PDB entry 9G28 | electron microscopy, 3.18 A resolution | chains 3 and H of the 14 polymer chains in the assembly

Chain 3:
Molecule: Rdn18-1
Organism: Saccharomyces cerevisiae
Sequence (1800 nucleotides; numbered 1 to 1800; the number before each row is that of its first residue):
     1 UAUCUGGUUG AUCCUGCCAG UAGUCAUAUG CUUGUCUCAA AGAUUAAGCC AUGCAUGUCU
    61 AAGUAUAAGC AAUUUAUACA GUGAAACUGC GAAUGGCUCA UUAAAUCAGU UAUCGUUUAU
   121 UUGAUAGUUC CUUUACUACA UGGUAUAACU GUGGUAAUUC UAGAGCUAAU ACAUGCUUAA
   181 AAUCUCGACC CUUUGGAAGA GAUGUAUUUA UUAGAUAAAA AAUCAAUGUC UUCGGACUCU
   241 UUGAUGAUUC AUAAUAACUU UUCGAAUCGC AUGGCCUUGU GCUGGCGAUG GUUCAUUCAA
   301 AUUUCUGCCC UAUCAACUUU CGAUGGUAGG AUAGUGGCCU ACCAUGGUUU CAACGGGUAA
   361 CGGGGAAUAA GGGUUCGAUU CCGGAGAGGG AGCCUGAGAA ACGGCUACCA CAUCCAAGGA
   421 AGGCAGCAGG CGCGCAAAUU ACCCAAUCCU AAUUCAGGGA GGUAGUGACA AUAAAUAACG
   481 AUACAGGGCC CAUUCGGGUC UUGUAAUUGG AAUGAGUACA AUGUAAAUAC CUUAACGAGG
   541 AACAAUUGGA GGGCAAGUCU GGUGCCAGCA GCCGCGGUAA UUCCAGCUCC AAUAGCGUAU
   601 AUUAAAGUUG UUGCAGUUAA AAAGCUCGUA GUUGAACUUU GGGCCCGGUU GGCCGGUCCG
   661 AUUUUUUCGU GUACUGGAUU UCCAACGGGG CCUUUCCUUC UGGCUAACCU UGAGUCCUUG
   721 UGGCUCUUGG CGAACCAGGA CUUUUACUUU GAAAAAAUUA GAGUGUUCAA AGCAGGCGUA
   781 UUGCUCGAAU AUAUUAGCAU GGAAUAAUAG AAUAGGACGU UUGGUUCUAU UUUGUUGGUU
   841 UCUAGGACCA UCGUAAUGAU UAAUAGGGAC GGUCGGGGGC AUCAGUAUUC AAUUGUCAGA
   901 GGUGAAAUUC UUGGAUUUAU UGAAGACUAA CUACUGCGAA AGCAUUUGCC AAGGACGUUU
   961 UCAUUAAUCA AGAACGAAAG UUAGGGGAUC GAAGAUGAUC AGAUACCGUC GUAGUCUUAA
  1021 CCAUAAACUA UGCCGACUAG GGAUCGGGUG GUGUUUUUUU AAUGACCCAC UCGGCACCUU
  1081 ACGAGAAAUC AAAGUCUUUG GGUUCUGGGG GGAGUAUGGU CGCAAGGCUG AAACUUAAAG
  1141 GAAUUGACGG AAGGGCACCA CCAGGAGUGG AGCCUGCGGC UUAAUUUGAC UCAACACGGG
  1201 GAAACUCACC AGGUCCAGAC ACAAUAAGGA UUGACAGAUU GAGAGCUCUU UCUUGAUUUU
  1261 GUGGGUGGUG GUGCAUGGCC GUUCUUAGUU GGUGGAGUGA UUUGUCUGCU UAAUUGCGAU
  1321 AACGAACGAG ACCUUAACCU ACUAAAUAGU GGUGCUAGCA UUUGCUGGUU AUCCACUUCU
  1381 UAGAGGGACU AUCGGUUUCA AGCCGAUGGA AGUUUGAGGC AAUAACAGGU CUGUGAUGCC
  1441 CUUAGACGUU CUGGGCCGCA CGCGCGCUAC ACUGACGGAG CCAGCGAGUC UAACCUUGGC
  1501 CGAGAGGUCU UGGUAAUCUU GUGAAACUCC GUCGUGCUGG GGAUAGAGCA UUGUAAUUAU
  1561 UGCUCUUCAA CGAGGAAUUC CUAGUAAGCG CAAGUCAUCA GCUUGCGUUG AUUACGUCCC
  1621 UGCCCUUUGU ACACACCGCC CGUCGCUAGU ACCGAUUGAA UGGCUUAGUG AGGCCUCAGG
  1681 AUCUGCUUAG AGAAGGGGGC AACUCCAUCU CAGAGCGGAG AAUUUGGACA AACUUGGUCA
  1741 UUUAGAGGAA CUAAAAGUCG UAACAAGGUU UCCGUAGGUG AACCUGCGGA AGGAUCAUUA
Disordered / not traced: 1-796, 819-823, 841-865, 963-1800

Chain H:
Protein: KRR1 small subunit processome component
Organism: Saccharomyces cerevisiae
Reference sequence: P25586 (KRR1_YEAST); numbering as in UniProt (aligned over 1-316)
Amino-acid sequence (316 residues; each row starts with the number of its first residue):
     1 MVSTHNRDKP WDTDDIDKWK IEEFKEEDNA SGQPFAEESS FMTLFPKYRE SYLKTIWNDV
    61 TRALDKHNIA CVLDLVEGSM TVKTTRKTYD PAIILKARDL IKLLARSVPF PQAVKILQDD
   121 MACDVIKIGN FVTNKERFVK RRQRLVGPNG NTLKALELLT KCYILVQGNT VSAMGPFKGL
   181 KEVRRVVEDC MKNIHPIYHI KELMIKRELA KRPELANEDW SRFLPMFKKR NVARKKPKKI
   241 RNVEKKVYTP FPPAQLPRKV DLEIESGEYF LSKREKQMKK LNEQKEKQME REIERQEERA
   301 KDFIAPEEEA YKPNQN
Disordered / not traced: 1, 228-316
Swiss-Prot annotation at these positions:
  - mutagenesis: Lys20 (K20E: In temperature-sensitive mutant KRR1-17; grows normally at 25 degrees Celsius but fails to grow at 35 degrees Celsius; when associated with N-66; R-162 and A-261), Phe45 (F45L: In temperature-sensitive mutant KRR1-18; grows normally at 25 degrees Celsius but fails to grow at 35 degrees Celsius; when associated with S-95 and G-207), Lys66 (K66N: In temperature-sensitive mutant KRR1-17; grows normally at 25 degrees Celsius but fails to grow at 35 degrees Celsius; when associated with E-20; R-162 and A-261), Leu95 (L95S: In temperature-sensitive mutant KRR1-18; grows normally at 25 degrees Celsius but fails to grow at 35 degrees Celsius; when associated with L-45 and G-207), Cys162 (C162R: In temperature-sensitive mutant KRR1-17; grows normally at 25 degrees Celsius but fails to grow at 35 degrees Celsius; when associated with E-20; N-66 and A-261), Arg207 (R207G: In temperature-sensitive mutant KRR1-18; grows normally at 25 degrees Celsius but fails to grow at 35 degrees Celsius; when associated with L-45 and S-95), Asp261 (D261A: In temperature-sensitive mutant KRR1-17; grows normally at 25 degrees Celsius but fails to grow at 35 degrees Celsius; when associated with E-20; N-66 and R-162)
Reported in the primary citation:
  - binding site for snR30: Arg86

Interface between chain 3 and chain H:
Pairs across the interface (43; chain 3 residue first):
  A898(3) with His5(H), hydrogen bond to the sugar
  G899(3) with Val2(H), base contact; Ser3(H), base contact; Thr4(H), hydrogen bond to the base; Asn6(H), phosphate contact; Arg7(H), hydrogen bond to the phosphate
  A900(3) with Val2(H), base contact
  U903(3) with Lys181(H), salt bridge to the phosphate; Arg185(H), salt bridge to the phosphate
  G904(3) with Arg185(H), salt bridge to the phosphate; Leu215(H), base contact; Ala216(H), hydrogen bond to the base; Glu218(H), hydrogen bond to the base; Asp219(H), base contact; Trp220(H), stacking on the base
  A905(3) with Glu218(H), base contact; Asp219(H), base contact
  U908(3) with Val2(H), hydrogen bond to the phosphate
  C910(3) with Val2(H), base contact
  U911(3) with Thr4(H), base contact
  U912(3) with His5(H), base contact
  A929(3) with Lys127(H), hydrogen bond to the sugar
  A930(3) with Leu44(H), sugar contact
  C931(3) with Leu44(H), sugar contact; Phe45(H), sugar contact; Pro46(H), phosphate contact; Arg106(H), salt bridge to the phosphate
  U932(3) with Pro46(H), phosphate contact; Lys47(H), salt bridge to the phosphate
  A933(3) with Pro46(H), phosphate contact; Tyr48(H), hydrogen bond to the phosphate; Arg106(H), salt bridge to the phosphate; Gly168(H), phosphate contact; Asn169(H), hydrogen bond to the phosphate
  C934(3) with Phe138(H), phosphate contact; Val139(H), sugar contact; Arg142(H), salt bridge to the phosphate; Gly168(H), phosphate contact; Asn169(H), phosphate contact
  A941(3) with Asn134(H), phosphate contact
  G942(3) with Thr133(H), hydrogen bond to the phosphate; Asn134(H), phosphate contact
  C943(3) with Thr133(H), phosphate contact
Interface residues without a listed pair, chain 3 (22 interface residues in all): G902, A907, U909
Interface residues without a listed pair, chain H (33 interface residues in all): Lys102, Gln143, Gln167, Thr170, Asn217, Ser221

Overview:
Chain 3 and chain H form an interface of 22 and 33 residues respectively, with 10 hydrogen bonds, 7 salt
bridges and 1 aromatic stacking contact. Polar contacts include G899(3)-Thr4(H), G904(3)-Ala216(H) and
G904(3)-Glu218(H). Curated annotation (UniProt) lists 7 mutagenesis sites on chain H. From the paper: a
binding site for snR30 at Arg86(H).
Here chain 3 is Rdn18-1 and chain H is KRR1 small subunit processome component, both from Saccharomyces
cerevisiae. Entry 9G28 (snR30 snoRNP - State 2 - Utp23-Krr1-deltaC3) was determined by electron microscopy
(same publication as 9G25).
